3WE7 - chains B and C of the 3 polymer chains in the assembly; structure by X-ray diffraction, 1.55 A resolution.

[Chain B (and C)]
Molecule: Putative uncharacterized protein PH0499
From: Pyrococcus horikoshii OT3
Notes: chain C of this document is another copy of the same molecule, construct and numbering; everything in this record applies to it too
Reference sequence: O58235 (O58235_PYRHO); residue numbers follow UniProt; this construct covers 1-272
Chain sequence (272 residues; numbered 1 to 272; the number before each row is that of its first residue):
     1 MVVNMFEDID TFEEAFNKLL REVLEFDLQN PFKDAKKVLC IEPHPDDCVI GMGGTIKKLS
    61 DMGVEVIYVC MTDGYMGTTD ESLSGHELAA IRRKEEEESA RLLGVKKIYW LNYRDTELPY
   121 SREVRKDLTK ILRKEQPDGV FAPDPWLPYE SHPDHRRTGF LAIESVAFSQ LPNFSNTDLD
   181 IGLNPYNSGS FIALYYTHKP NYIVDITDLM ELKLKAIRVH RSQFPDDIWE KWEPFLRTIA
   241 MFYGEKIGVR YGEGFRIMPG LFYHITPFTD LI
Unresolved in the structure: 1-5
Cystine bridges: C40-C48
Ion coordination: Zn2+: H44, D47, H155 (together with acetic acid); Na+ near D138 (its only coordinating residue here)
Ligand contacts: hexane-1,6-diol (HEZ): I163, V166, A167, I192, G260, Y263, H264

[How chain B and chain C interact]
Residue-residue contacts (90):
  I50(B) - I265(C)  hydrophobic
  Y75(B) - N173(C)
  M76(B) - L171(C)
  M76(B) - N173(C)
  M76(B) - F174(C)
  T78(B) - L171(C)
  T78(B) - P172(C)
  T78(B) - N173(C)
  T79(B) - Q170(C)
  T79(B) - P172(C)
  D80(B) - P172(C)
  E81(B) - P172(C)
  E81(B) - L179(C)
  E81(B) - P185(C)
  L83(B) - N173(C)  hydrogen bond (backbone-side chain)
  S84(B) - N173(C)
  G85(B) - N173(C)  hydrogen bond (backbone-side chain)
  T116(B) - F168(C)
  T116(B) - F174(C)
  E117(B) - R122(C)  salt bridge
  L147(B) - I265(C)  hydrophobic
  L147(B) - T266(C)
  Y149(B) - D144(C)  hydrogen bond
  Y149(B) - W146(C)  hydrophobic
  Y149(B) - R256(C)
  Y149(B) - M258(C)  hydrophobic
  Y149(B) - Y263(C)
  Y149(B) - T269(C)
  E150(B) - W146(C)
  E150(B) - Y263(C)
  E150(B) - H264(C)  salt bridge
  E150(B) - I265(C)  hydrogen bond (side chain-backbone)
  S151(B) - W146(C)
  S151(B) - I163(C)
  S151(B) - E164(C)
  S151(B) - Y263(C)  hydrogen bond (side chain-backbone)
  H152(B) - F168(C)
  H152(B) - H264(C)
  P153(B) - Y120(C)
  P153(B) - E164(C)
  H155(B) - H264(C)
  H155(B) - I265(C)
  R156(B) - Y120(C)  hydrogen bond
  R156(B) - F160(C)
  R156(B) - E164(C)  salt bridge
  R157(B) - Y120(C)
  Y196(B) - I265(C)
  T197(B) - P267(C)
  H198(B) - P267(C)  hydrogen bond (side chain-backbone)
  H198(B) - D270(C)  salt bridge
  E230(B) - V23(C)
  K231(B) - V23(C)  hydrogen bond (side chain-backbone)
  W232(B) - L261(C)
  W232(B) - I265(C)  hydrophobic
  P234(B) - F6(C)  hydrophobic
  P234(B) - L19(C)
  P234(B) - V23(C)  hydrophobic
  F235(B) - L19(C)
  F235(B) - L261(C)
  F235(B) - H264(C)
  F235(B) - I265(C)  hydrophobic
  F235(B) - T266(C)
  R237(B) - F6(C)
  R237(B) - E7(C)
  T238(B) - F6(C)
  T238(B) - F12(C)
  T238(B) - A15(C)
  T238(B) - F16(C)
  T238(B) - L19(C)
  T238(B) - F268(C)
  I239(B) - I265(C)
  I239(B) - P267(C)
  I239(B) - F268(C)  hydrophobic
  M241(B) - I9(C)
  M241(B) - D10(C)
  M241(B) - T11(C)
  M241(B) - F12(C)
  M241(B) - A15(C)  hydrophobic
  F242(B) - F12(C)
  F242(B) - P267(C)
  F242(B) - F268(C)  hydrophobic
  Y243(B) - P267(C)
  E245(B) - F12(C)
  E245(B) - E13(C)
  R250(B) - F6(C)
  R250(B) - E7(C)  hydrogen bond (side chain-backbone)
  R250(B) - D8(C)
  R250(B) - I9(C)  hydrogen bond (side chain-backbone)
  R250(B) - D10(C)
  Y251(B) - E7(C)
Also at the interface, not in a pair above, chain B (40 interface residues in all): P148, E233
Also at the interface, not in a pair above, chain C (43 interface residues in all): E25, R125, T197, K199, F262

[In short]
Chain B and chain C form an interface of 40 and 43 residues respectively; the contacts include 10 hydrogen
bonds and 4 salt bridges. Among the polar pairs are E117(B)-R122(C), E150(B)-H264(C) and R156(B)-E164(C).
Bound to chain B: hexane-1,6-diol.
Both chains are Putative uncharacterized protein PH0499 (Pyrococcus horikoshii OT3). Entry 3WE7 (Crystal
Structure of Diacetylchitobiose Deacetylase from Pyrococcus horikoshii) was determined by X-ray diffraction
together with 3WL3 and 3WL4 from the same study.
